Entry 6P9W (electron microscopy, 3.20 A resolution); this record covers chains 2 and 3 of the 3 polymer chains in the assembly.

== Chain 2 ==
Molecule: VP2
Source organism: Poliovirus type 1 (strain Mahoney)
Reference sequence: P03300 (POLG_POL1M); residues 1-272 here correspond to UniProt positions 70-341 (UniProt number = residue number + 69)
Chain sequence (272 residues; numbered 1 to 272; the number before each row is that of its first residue):
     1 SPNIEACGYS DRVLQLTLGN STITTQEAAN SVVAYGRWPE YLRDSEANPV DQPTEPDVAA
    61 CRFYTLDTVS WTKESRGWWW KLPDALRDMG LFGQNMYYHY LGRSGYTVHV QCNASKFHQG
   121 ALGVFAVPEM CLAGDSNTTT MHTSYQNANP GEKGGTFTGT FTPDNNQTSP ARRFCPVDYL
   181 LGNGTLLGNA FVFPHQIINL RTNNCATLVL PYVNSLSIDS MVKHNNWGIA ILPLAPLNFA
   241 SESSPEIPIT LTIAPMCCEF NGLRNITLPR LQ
Not modelled in the structure: 1-11, 44-57, 135-142, 161-173, 265-272
Cystine bridges: Cys-61/Cys-258
Curated features (UniProtKB/Swiss-Prot):
  - site: Gln-272 (Cleavage)
What the authors report for this chain:
  - conformationally variable residues (order/disorder transition): Arg-43 to Pro-53

== Chain 3 ==
Molecule: VP3
Source organism: Poliovirus type 1 (strain Mahoney)
Reference sequence: Q8QYM4 (Q8QYM4_9ENTO); residues 1-238 here correspond to UniProt positions 342-579 (UniProt number = residue number + 341)
Chain sequence (238 residues; each row starts with the number of its first residue):
     1 GLPVMNTPGS NQYLTADNFQ SPCALPEFDV TPPIDIPGEV KNMMELAEID TMIPFDLSAT
    61 KKNTMEMYRV RLSDKPHTDD PILCLSLSPA SDPRLSHTML GEILNYYTHW AGSLKFTFLF
   121 CGSMMATGKL LVSYAPPGAD PPKKRKEAML GTHVIWDIGL QSSCTMVVPW ISNTTYRQTI
   181 DDSFTEGGYI SVFYQTRIVV PLSTPREMDI LGFVSACNDF SVRLLRDTTH IEQKALAQ
Not modelled in the structure: 182-184, 232-238

== Interface between chain 2 and chain 3 ==
Pairs across the interface (65; chain 2 residue first):
  Tyr-35(2) / Gly-38(3)
  Arg-37(2) / Asp-35(3)  salt bridge
  Arg-37(2) / Ile-36(3)  hydrogen bond (side chain-backbone)
  Arg-37(2) / Pro-37(3)
  Arg-43(2) / Asp-35(3)  salt bridge
  Arg-76(2) / Met-65(3)
  Lys-116(2) / Met-124(3)
  Lys-116(2) / Met-125(3)
  Phe-117(2) / Thr-204(3)
  Gln-119(2) / Gly-122(3)
  Gln-119(2) / Ser-123(3)  hydrogen bond
  Gln-119(2) / Glu-207(3)  hydrogen bond (side chain-backbone)
  Gly-120(2) / Cys-121(3)
  Ala-121(2) / Cys-121(3)  hydrophobic
  Asp-178(2) / Met-65(3)
  Tyr-179(2) / Asn-63(3)  hydrogen bond (side chain-backbone)
  Tyr-179(2) / Thr-64(3)
  Tyr-179(2) / Met-65(3)  hydrophobic
  Leu-186(2) / Met-67(3)  hydrophobic
  Leu-186(2) / Tyr-68(3)
  Leu-187(2) / Met-65(3)  hydrophobic
  Leu-187(2) / Tyr-68(3)
  Gly-188(2) / Thr-51(3)
  Gly-188(2) / Met-52(3)
  Gly-188(2) / Tyr-68(3)  hydrogen bond (backbone-side chain)
  Asn-189(2) / His-97(3)  hydrogen bond (side chain-backbone)
  Asn-189(2) / Thr-98(3)
  Asn-189(2) / Met-99(3)  hydrogen bond (side chain-backbone)
  Phe-191(2) / Ile-49(3)
  Phe-191(2) / Asp-50(3)
  Phe-191(2) / Met-52(3)  hydrophobic
  Phe-191(2) / Phe-213(3)  hydrophobic
  Val-192(2) / Ile-49(3)  hydrophobic
  Val-192(2) / Met-99(3)  hydrophobic
  Ile-197(2) / Phe-213(3)  hydrophobic
  Asn-199(2) / Leu-119(3)
  Asn-199(2) / Phe-120(3)  hydrogen bond (side chain-backbone)
  Asn-199(2) / Cys-121(3)
  Arg-201(2) / Phe-120(3)
  Arg-201(2) / Gly-122(3)
  Arg-201(2) / Ser-123(3)  hydrogen bond (side chain-backbone)
  Arg-201(2) / Met-124(3)
  Arg-201(2) / Ile-158(3)  hydrogen bond (side chain-backbone)
  Arg-201(2) / Gly-159(3)
  Arg-201(2) / Ser-162(3)  hydrogen bond
  Pro-211(2) / Pro-37(3)  hydrophobic
  Tyr-212(2) / Pro-37(3)
  Val-213(2) / Pro-37(3)  hydrophobic
  Asn-214(2) / Ile-34(3)
  Asn-214(2) / Ile-36(3)
  Ser-215(2) / Ile-34(3)
  Leu-216(2) / Ile-34(3)
  Ser-217(2) / Ile-34(3)
  Pro-233(2) / Met-65(3)
  Pro-233(2) / Arg-69(3)  hydrogen bond (backbone-side chain)
  Leu-234(2) / Arg-69(3)  hydrogen bond (backbone-side chain)
  Leu-234(2) / Leu-211(3)  hydrophobic
  Ala-235(2) / Arg-69(3)
  Ala-235(2) / Cys-121(3)  hydrophobic
  Pro-236(2) / Arg-69(3)
  Asn-238(2) / Pro-205(3)
  Phe-239(2) / Pro-205(3)
  Ala-240(2) / Ser-203(3)
  Ala-240(2) / Thr-204(3)
  Ser-241(2) / Ser-203(3)  hydrogen bond (backbone-side chain)
Interface residues without a listed pair, chain 2 (37 interface residues in all): His-118, Thr-202
Interface residues without a listed pair, chain 3 (40 interface residues in all): Arg-71, Glu-102, Ala-126, Pro-201, Met-208, Asp-209

== Overview ==
37 residues of chain 2 face 40 of chain 3 across their interface; the contacts include 14 hydrogen bonds and 2
salt bridges. Among the polar pairs are Arg-37(2)/Asp-35(3), Arg-43(2)/Asp-35(3) and Arg-37(2)/Ile-36(3). The
paper reports conformational variability at Arg-43(2).
Chain 2 is VP2 and chain 3 is VP3, both from Poliovirus type 1 (strain Mahoney); the structure, Poliovirus
(Type 1 Mahoney), receptor catalysed 135S particle map, was determined by electron microscopy together with
6Q0B, 6PSZ and 6P9O from the same study.
